4QI4 - chain A; structure by X-ray diffraction, 2.70 A resolution.

== Chain A ==
Protein: Cellobiose dehydrogenase
Source organism: Myriococcum thermophilum
UniProt: A9XK88 (A9XK88_9BASI); residues 223-807 here correspond to UniProt positions 244-828 (UniProt number = residue number + 21)
Sequence (585 residues; numbered 223 to 807; the number before each row is that of its first residue):
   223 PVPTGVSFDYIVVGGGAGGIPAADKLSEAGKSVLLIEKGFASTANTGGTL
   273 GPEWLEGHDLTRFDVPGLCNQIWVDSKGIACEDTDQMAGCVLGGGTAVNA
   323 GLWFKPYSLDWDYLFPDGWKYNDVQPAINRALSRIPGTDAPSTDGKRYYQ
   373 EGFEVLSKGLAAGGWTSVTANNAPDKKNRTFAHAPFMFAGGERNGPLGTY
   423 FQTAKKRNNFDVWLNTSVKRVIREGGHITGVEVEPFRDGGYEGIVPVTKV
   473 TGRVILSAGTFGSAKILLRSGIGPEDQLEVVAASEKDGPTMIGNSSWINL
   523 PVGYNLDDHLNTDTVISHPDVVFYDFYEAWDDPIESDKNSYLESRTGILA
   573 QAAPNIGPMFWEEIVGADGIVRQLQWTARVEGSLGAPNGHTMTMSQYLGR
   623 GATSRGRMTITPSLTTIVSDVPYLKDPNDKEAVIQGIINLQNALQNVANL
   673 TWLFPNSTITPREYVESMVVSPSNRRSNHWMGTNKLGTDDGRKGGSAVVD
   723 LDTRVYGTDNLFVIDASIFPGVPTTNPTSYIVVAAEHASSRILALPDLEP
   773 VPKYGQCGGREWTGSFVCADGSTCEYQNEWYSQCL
Disulfide bonds: Cys303-Cys312, Cys779-Cys796, Cys790-Cys806
Glycans and other covalent adducts: N-acetylglucosamine (NAG) linked to Asn400, Asn437, Asn516
Bound ions: Cd2+ site 1 near Glu278 (its only coordinating residue here); Cd2+ site 2 near Cys291 (its only coordinating residue here); Cd2+ site 3 near Glu304 (its only coordinating residue here); Cd2+ site 4 near Asp339 (its only coordinating residue here); Cd2+ site 5: Glu456, Lys508; Cd2+ site 6 near Glu550 (its only coordinating residue here); Cd2+ site 7 near Lys715 (its only coordinating residue here); Cd2+ site 8 near Glu783 (its only coordinating residue here)
Ligand contacts: FAD (flavin-adenine dinucleotide): Val235, Gly236, Gly237, Gly238, Ala239, Gly240, Ile258, Glu259, Lys260, Gly261, Met309, Ala310, Gly311, Cys312, Val313, Gly315, Gly316, Gly317, Thr318, Val320, Asn321, Ala322, Gly323, Leu324, Thr438, Ser439, Val440, Ser479, Ala480, Gly481, Thr482, Gly484, Ile488, Asn700, His701, Asp737, Ala738, Asn748, Pro749, Thr750, Ile753
Reported in the primary citation:
  - catalytic residues: His701, Asn748
  - post-translational modification sites: Asn400, Asn437, Asn516
  - catalytic residues: Tyr619 (citing earlier work)
  - mutagenesis - W295A, M309R, Y549F, R698S: unchanged catalytic activity on flavin-adenine dinucleotide
  - mutagenesis - S298Q, M309A, Y619Q (2-fold): decreased catalytic activity on flavin-adenine dinucleotide
  - mutagenesis - N292S, N700S (1.3-fold): increased catalytic activity on flavin-adenine dinucleotide

== Summary ==
Bound to chain A: flavin-adenine dinucleotide. Covalently linked N-acetylglucosamine: at Asn400, Asn437 and
Asn516. The Cd2+ site 5 is built by Glu456 and Lys508. The paper reports catalytic residues His701, Asn748 and
Tyr619; S298Q, M309A and Y619Q reduce catalytic activity on flavin-adenine dinucleotide; 9 substitutions were
tested in all.
Chain A is Cellobiose dehydrogenase (Myriococcum thermophilum); the structure, Dehydrogenase domain of
Myriococcum thermophilum cellobiose dehydrogenase, MtDH, was determined by X-ray diffraction (same publication
as 4QI3, 4QI5, 4QI6, 4QI7 and 4QI8).
